Entry 8PP7 (electron microscopy, 2.91 A resolution); this record covers chains A and J of the 14 polymer chains in the assembly.

Chain A:
Molecule: Histone H3 (Fragment)
Organism: Drosophila melanogaster
Reference sequence: A0A7L0PXJ3 (A0A7L0PXJ3_9AVES); residues 1-135 here correspond to UniProt positions 2-136 (UniProt number = residue number + 1)
Amino-acid sequence (135 residues; each row starts with the number of its first residue):
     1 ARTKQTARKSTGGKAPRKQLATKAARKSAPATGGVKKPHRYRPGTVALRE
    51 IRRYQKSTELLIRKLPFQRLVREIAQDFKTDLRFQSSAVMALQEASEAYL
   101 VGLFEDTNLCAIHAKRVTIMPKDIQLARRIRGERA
Unresolved in the structure: 1-36, 135

Chain J:
Molecule: 248-nt DNA strand
Organism: Homo sapiens
Sequence (248 nucleotides; numbered -134 to 113; the number before each row is that of its first residue; numbers below 1 keep their minus sign (DC-134 is residue -134)):
  -134 CCAAGCTTGCATGCCTGCAGGTCGACTCTAGAGATATCCCGAGTCGCTGT
   -84 TCAATAAATACACAGGATGTATATATCTGACACGTGCCTGGAGATTAGGG
   -34 AGTAATCCCCTTGGCGGTTAAAACGCGGGGGACAGCGCGTACGTGCGTTT
    16 AAGCGGTGCTAGAGCTGTCTACGACCAATTGAGCGGCCTCGGCACCGGGA
    66 TTCTCCAGGTCCGCCGCGTATAGGGTCCATCACATAAGCCCGAGATAT
Unresolved in the structure: -134 to -78, 76-113

Interface between chain A and chain J:
Contacting residue pairs (20):
  Arg40(A) - DG-8(J)  base contact
  Tyr41(A) - DT69(J)  phosphate contact
  Tyr41(A) - DC70(J)  phosphate contact
  Arg42(A) - DG-5(J)  salt bridge to the phosphate
  Arg42(A) - DC70(J)  hydrogen bond to the phosphate
  Arg42(A) - DC71(J)  salt bridge to the phosphate
  Thr45(A) - DC70(J)  hydrogen bond to the phosphate
  Arg72(A) - DT-23(J)  salt bridge to the phosphate
  Arg83(A) - DT-24(J)  phosphate contact
  Arg83(A) - DT-23(J)  phosphate contact
  Phe84(A) - DT-24(J)  phosphate contact
  Phe84(A) - DT-23(J)  hydrogen bond to the phosphate
  Gln85(A) - DT-24(J)  phosphate contact
  Arg116(A) - DA-3(J)  phosphate contact
  Arg116(A) - DC-2(J)  phosphate contact
  Val117(A) - DG-4(J)  phosphate contact
  Val117(A) - DA-3(J)  hydrogen bond to the phosphate
  Thr118(A) - DG-4(J)  phosphate contact
  Thr118(A) - DA-3(J)  hydrogen bond to the phosphate
  Met120(A) - DA-3(J)  phosphate contact
Other interface residues (no listed pair), chain A (17 interface residues in all): His39, Pro43, Arg63, Leu82, Ser86
Other interface residues (no listed pair), chain J (12 interface residues in all): DA-14, DA-13

Overview:
The interface between chain A and chain J involves 17 residues on one side and 12 on the other; the contacts
include 5 hydrogen bonds and 3 salt bridges. Polar pairs include Arg42(A)-DC70(J), Thr45(A)-DC70(J) and
Phe84(A)-DT-23(J).
Chain A is Histone H3 (Fragment) (Drosophila melanogaster) and chain J is a 248-nt DNA strand (Homo sapiens);
the structure, human RYBP-PRC1 bound to mononucleosome, was determined by electron microscopy.
